Entry 7N5C (X-ray diffraction, 1.87 A resolution); this record covers chains A and E of the 5 polymer chains in the assembly.

== Chain A ==
Molecule: H-2 class I histocompatibility antigen, D-B alpha chain
From: Mus musculus
UniProtKB: P01899 (HA11_MOUSE); residues 1-276 here correspond to UniProt positions 25-300 (UniProt number = residue number + 24)
Amino-acid sequence (277 residues; each row starts with the number of its first residue):
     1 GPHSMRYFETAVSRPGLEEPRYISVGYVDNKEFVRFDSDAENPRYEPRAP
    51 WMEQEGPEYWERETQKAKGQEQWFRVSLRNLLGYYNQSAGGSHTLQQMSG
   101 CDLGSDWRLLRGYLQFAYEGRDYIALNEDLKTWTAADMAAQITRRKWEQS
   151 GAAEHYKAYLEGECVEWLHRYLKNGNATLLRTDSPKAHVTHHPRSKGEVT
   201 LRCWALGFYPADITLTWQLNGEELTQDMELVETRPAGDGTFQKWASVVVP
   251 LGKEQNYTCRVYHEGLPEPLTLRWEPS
Unresolved in the structure: 223-225
Differences from the reference sequence: expression tag (277)
Disulfide bonds: C101-C164, C203-C259

== Chain E ==
Molecule: Fusion protein of T cell receptor beta, variable 29 and Human nkt tcr beta chain
From: Mus musculus
UniProtKB: chimeric construct of A0A0G2LB96, K7N5M4: residues 1-107 from A0A0G2LB96 (A0A0G2LB96_MOUSE) positions 20-113 (offset varies); residues 111-253 from K7N5M4 positions 107-249 (UniProt number = residue number - 4)
Amino-acid sequence (240 residues; numbered 1 to 253; 13 numbers in that range are skipped by the numbering (no residue carries them; nothing is unmodelled there); the number before each row is that of its first residue):
     1 DMKVTQMPRYLIKRMGENVLLECGQDMSH
    37 ETMYWYRQDPGLGLQLIYISYD
    63 VDSNSEGDIP
    74 KGYRVSRK
    83 KREHFSLILDSAKTNQTSVYFCASSFGREQYFGPGTRLTVLEDLKNVFPP
   133 EVAVFEPSEAEISHTQKATLVCLATGFYPDHVELSWWVNGKEVHSGVCTD
   183 PQPLKEQPALNDSRYALSSRLRVSATFWQNPRNHFRCQVQFYGLSENDEW
   233 TQDRAKPVTQIVSAEAWGRAD
Differences from the reference sequence: linker (108-110); conflict L123 (Thr119 in K7N5M4)
Disulfide bonds: C23-C104, C154-C219

== Interface between chain A and chain E ==
Pairs across the interface - 12 pairs, chain A then chain E:
  Q72(A) - Y57(E)
  V76(A) - E37(E)
  V76(A) - D58(E)
  V76(A) - R84(E)
  R79(A) - D58(E)  salt bridge
  N80(A) - E37(E)  hydrogen bond
  N80(A) - R84(E)  hydrogen bond
  K146(A) - E37(E)  salt bridge
  K146(A) - F108(E)
  Q149(A) - R110(E)  hydrogen bond (backbone-side chain)
  S150(A) - F108(E)
  S150(A) - R110(E)
Interface residues without a listed pair, chain E (8 interface residues in all): S65, G109

== In short ==
7 residues of chain A face 8 of chain E across their interface, with 3 hydrogen bonds and 2 salt bridges.
Polar pairs include R79(A)-D58(E), K146(A)-E37(E) and N80(A)-E37(E).
Chain A is H-2 class I histocompatibility antigen, D-B alpha chain and chain E is Fusion protein of T cell
receptor beta, variable 29 and Human nkt tcr beta chain, both from Mus musculus; the structure, 6218 TCR in
complex with H2Db PA with an engineered TCR-pMHC disulfide bond, was determined by X-ray diffraction,
deposited together with 7N4K, 7N5P and 7N5Q.
